Entry 4TVH (X-ray diffraction, 2.19 A resolution); this record covers chains A and B.

== Chain A (and B) ==
Molecule: Protease
Organism: Human immunodeficiency virus 1
Notes: fragment: HIV protease; chain B of this document is another copy of the same molecule, construct and numbering; everything in this record applies to it too
UniProtKB: Q90EA1 (Q90EA1_9HIV1); numbering as in UniProt (aligned over 1-99)
Sequence (99 residues; numbered 1 to 99; the number before each row is that of its first residue):
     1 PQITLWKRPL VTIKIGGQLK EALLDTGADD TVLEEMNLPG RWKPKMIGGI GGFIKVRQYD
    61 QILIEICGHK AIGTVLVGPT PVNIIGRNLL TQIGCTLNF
Construct notes: engineered mutation Lys-7 (Gln in Q90EA1)
Residues lining bound ligands: TL-3, C2 symmetric inhibitor (3TL; benzyl [(1S,4S,7S,8R,9R,10S,13S,16S)-7,10-dibenzyl-8,9-dihydroxy-1,16-dimethyl-4,13-bis(1-methylethyl)-2,5,12,15,18-pentaoxo-20-phenyl-19-oxa-3,6,11,14,17-pentaazaicos-1-yl]carbamate): Leu-23, Asp-25, Gly-27, Ala-28, Asp-29, Asp-30, Val-32, Lys-45, Met-46, Ile-47, Gly-48, Gly-49, Ile-50, Phe-53, Thr-80, Pro-81, Ile-84

== Interface between chain A and chain B ==
Contacting residue pairs - 98 pairs, chain A then chain B:
  Pro-1(A) / Leu-97(B)
  Pro-1(A) / Asn-98(B)
  Pro-1(A) / Phe-99(B)  hydrogen bond (backbone-backbone)
  Gln-2(A) / Thr-96(B)  hydrogen bond
  Gln-2(A) / Leu-97(B)
  Gln-2(A) / Asn-98(B)
  Ile-3(A) / Thr-96(B)
  Ile-3(A) / Leu-97(B)  hydrogen bond (backbone-backbone)
  Ile-3(A) / Phe-99(B)  hydrophobic
  Thr-4(A) / Thr-96(B)
  Leu-5(A) / Thr-26(B)
  Leu-5(A) / Arg-87(B)  hydrogen bond (backbone-side chain)
  Leu-5(A) / Leu-90(B)  hydrophobic
  Leu-5(A) / Thr-91(B)
  Leu-5(A) / Cys-95(B)
  Trp-6(A) / Arg-87(B)  hydrogen bond (backbone-side chain)
  Trp-6(A) / Thr-91(B)
  Lys-7(A) / Arg-87(B)
  Arg-8(A) / Asp-29(B)
  Arg-8(A) / Arg-87(B)
  Pro-9(A) / Thr-26(B)
  Pro-9(A) / Arg-87(B)
  Pro-9(A) / Leu-97(B)  hydrophobic
  Leu-23(A) / Gly-27(B)
  Leu-24(A) / Thr-26(B)  hydrogen bond (backbone-side chain)
  Leu-24(A) / Leu-97(B)  hydrophobic
  Leu-24(A) / Phe-99(B)  hydrophobic
  Asp-25(A) / Asp-25(B)
  Asp-25(A) / Thr-26(B)
  Asp-25(A) / Gly-27(B)  hydrogen bond (side chain-backbone)
  Thr-26(A) / Pro-9(B)
  Thr-26(A) / Leu-24(B)  hydrogen bond (side chain-backbone)
  Thr-26(A) / Asp-25(B)
  Thr-26(A) / Thr-26(B)  hydrogen bond (side chain-backbone)
  Thr-26(A) / Leu-97(B)
  Gly-27(A) / Leu-23(B)
  Gly-27(A) / Asp-25(B)  hydrogen bond (backbone-side chain)
  Asp-29(A) / Arg-8(B)  salt bridge
  Gly-48(A) / Ile-50(B)
  Gly-49(A) / Ile-50(B)
  Ile-50(A) / Ile-47(B)
  Ile-50(A) / Gly-48(B)
  Ile-50(A) / Gly-49(B)
  Ile-50(A) / Ile-50(B)
  Ile-50(A) / Ile-54(B)
  Ile-50(A) / Thr-80(B)
  Gly-51(A) / Ile-50(B)  hydrogen bond (backbone-backbone)
  Gly-51(A) / Gly-51(B)
  Gly-51(A) / Gly-52(B)
  Gly-52(A) / Ile-50(B)  hydrogen bond (backbone-backbone)
  Ile-54(A) / Ile-50(B)  hydrophobic
  Cys-67(A) / Phe-99(B)  hydrophobic
  His-69(A) / Phe-99(B)
  Pro-79(A) / Ile-50(B)
  Arg-87(A) / Leu-5(B)  hydrogen bond (side chain-backbone)
  Arg-87(A) / Trp-6(B)
  Arg-87(A) / Lys-7(B)
  Arg-87(A) / Arg-8(B)
  Arg-87(A) / Pro-9(B)
  Leu-90(A) / Leu-5(B)  hydrophobic
  Thr-91(A) / Leu-5(B)
  Thr-91(A) / Trp-6(B)
  Ile-93(A) / Phe-99(B)
  Gly-94(A) / Asn-98(B)
  Gly-94(A) / Phe-99(B)
  Cys-95(A) / Leu-5(B)
  Cys-95(A) / Leu-97(B)  hydrophobic
  Cys-95(A) / Asn-98(B)
  Cys-95(A) / Phe-99(B)  hydrophobic
  Thr-96(A) / Gln-2(B)
  Thr-96(A) / Ile-3(B)
  Thr-96(A) / Thr-4(B)
  Thr-96(A) / Thr-96(B)
  Thr-96(A) / Leu-97(B)
  Thr-96(A) / Asn-98(B)  hydrogen bond (backbone-backbone)
  Leu-97(A) / Pro-1(B)
  Leu-97(A) / Gln-2(B)
  Leu-97(A) / Ile-3(B)  hydrogen bond (backbone-backbone)
  Leu-97(A) / Pro-9(B)  hydrophobic
  Leu-97(A) / Leu-24(B)  hydrophobic
  Leu-97(A) / Thr-26(B)
  Leu-97(A) / Cys-95(B)  hydrophobic
  Leu-97(A) / Thr-96(B)
  Leu-97(A) / Leu-97(B)  hydrophobic
  Asn-98(A) / Pro-1(B)
  Asn-98(A) / Gln-2(B)  hydrogen bond
  Asn-98(A) / Gly-94(B)
  Asn-98(A) / Cys-95(B)
  Asn-98(A) / Thr-96(B)  hydrogen bond (backbone-backbone)
  Asn-98(A) / Asn-98(B)  hydrogen bond
  Phe-99(A) / Pro-1(B)  hydrogen bond (backbone-backbone)
  Phe-99(A) / Ile-3(B)  hydrophobic
  Phe-99(A) / Leu-24(B)  hydrophobic
  Phe-99(A) / Cys-67(B)  hydrophobic
  Phe-99(A) / His-69(B)
  Phe-99(A) / Ile-93(B)
  Phe-99(A) / Gly-94(B)
  Phe-99(A) / Cys-95(B)  hydrophobic
Other interface residues (no listed pair), chain A (37 interface residues in all): Ile-47, Phe-53, Ile-66
Other interface residues (no listed pair), chain B (39 interface residues in all): Ile-66, Pro-81, Ile-84, Gln-92

== In short ==
37 residues of chain A and 39 residues of chain B are in contact; the contacts include 19 hydrogen bonds and 1
salt bridge. Among the polar pairs are Asp-29(A)/Arg-8(B), Gln-2(A)/Thr-96(B) and Leu-5(A)/Arg-87(B). Chain A
binds TL-3, C2 symmetric inhibitor.
Both chains are Protease (Human immunodeficiency virus 1). Entry 4TVH (HIV Protease (PR) dimer in closed form
with TL-3 in active site and fragment AK-2097 in ...) was determined by X-ray diffraction, deposited together
with 4TVG.
